2UX1 - chains A and H of the 12 polymer chains in the assembly; structure by X-ray diffraction, 1.80 A resolution.

[Chain A (and H)]
Protein: DNA protection during starvation protein
Organism: Streptococcus suis
Notes: EC 1.16.-.-; chain H of this document is another copy of the same molecule, construct and numbering; everything in this record applies to it too
UniProtKB: Q9F5J9 (DPS_STRSU); residue numbers follow UniProt; this construct covers 8-172
Chain sequence (165 residues; row label = number of the first residue in the row):
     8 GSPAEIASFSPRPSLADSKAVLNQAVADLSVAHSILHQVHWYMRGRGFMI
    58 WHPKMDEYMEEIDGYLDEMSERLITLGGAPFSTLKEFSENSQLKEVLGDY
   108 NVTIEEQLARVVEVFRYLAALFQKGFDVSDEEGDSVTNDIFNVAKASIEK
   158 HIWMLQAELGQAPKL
Unresolved in the structure: 8-21 (chain H: 8-20)
Sequence notes: engineered mutation G8 (Gln in Q9F5J9)
Metal / ion sites: Zn2+ site 1: H40, H44; Zn2+ site 2: H47 (shared with 2 residues of chain C); Zn2+ site 3: D74, E78 (shared with 1 residue of chain C)

[Chain A / chain H interface]
Contacting residue pairs - 25 pairs, chain A then chain H:
  M50(A) - A164(H)
  R51(A) - A164(H)
  R51(A) - Q168(H)
  R51(A) - A169(H)
  R51(A) - P170(H)
  G52(A) - A164(H)  hydrogen bond (backbone-backbone)
  G52(A) - E165(H)
  G52(A) - G167(H)
  R53(A) - R53(H)  hydrogen bond (side chain-backbone)
  R53(A) - G54(H)
  R53(A) - I111(H)
  R53(A) - E112(H)  salt bridge
  R53(A) - E165(H)  salt bridge
  G54(A) - E165(H)  hydrogen bond (backbone-side chain)
  F55(A) - W160(H)  hydrophobic
  F55(A) - M161(H)  hydrophobic
  F55(A) - A164(H)  hydrophobic
  F55(A) - E165(H)  hydrogen bond (backbone-side chain)
  M56(A) - W58(H)  hydrophobic
  M56(A) - K61(H)
  M56(A) - M161(H)  hydrophobic
  M56(A) - E165(H)  hydrogen bond (backbone-side chain)
  I57(A) - I57(H)  hydrophobic
  H59(A) - W160(H)
  H59(A) - M161(H)
Also at the interface, not in a pair above, chain H (16 interface residues in all): Y65

[Overview]
9 residues of chain A face 16 of chain H across their interface, with 5 hydrogen bonds and 2 salt bridges.
Among the polar pairs are R53(A)-E112(H), R53(A)-E165(H) and R53(A)-R53(H). H40(A) and H44(A) coordinate Zn2+
site 1.
Chain A and chain H are both DNA protection during starvation protein (Streptococcus suis); the structure,
Identification of two zinc-binding sites in the Streptococcus suis Dpr protein, was determined by X-ray
diffraction (same publication as 2V15).
